Entry 6DSL (solution NMR); this record covers chains A and B.

# Chain A
Molecule: Consensus engineered intein CatN
From: Enterobacteria phage T7
Amino-acid sequence (33 residues; numbered -2 to 30; the number before each row is that of its first residue; numbers below 1 keep their minus sign (Glu-2 is residue -2)):
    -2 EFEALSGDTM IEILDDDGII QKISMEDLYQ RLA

# Chain B
Molecule: Consensus engineered intein CatC
From: Enterobacteria phage T7
Amino-acid sequence (118 residues; row label = number of the first residue in the row):
    23 DYKDDDDKMF KLNTKNIKVL TPSGFKSFSG IQKVYKPFYH HIIFDDGSEI KCSDNHSFGK
    83 DKIKASTIKV GDYLQGKKVL YNEIVEEGIY LYDLLNVGED NLYYTNGIVS HACESRGK
Reported in the primary citation:
  - catalytic residues: Ser75
  - catalytic residues: His78, His133 (proposed by the authors, not directly observed)
  - catalytic residues: Asp115 (citing earlier work)

# Interface between chain A and chain B
Residue-residue contacts (69; chain A residue first):
  Phe-1(A) with Asp26(B); Val56(B)
  Glu0(A) with Lys58(B); Ser75(B); Asp76(B); Asn77(B); His78(B)
  Ala1(A) with Cys74(B); Ser75(B); Leu113(B); Tyr114(B); Asp115(B)
  Leu2(A) with Ile72(B); Lys73(B); Cys74(B); His78(B); Leu113(B); Tyr114(B); Asp115(B); Tyr125(B); Ser132(B)
  Ser3(A) with Lys73(B); Ile111(B); Leu113(B)
  Gly4(A) with Tyr114(B)
  Asp5(A) with Glu71(B); Lys73(B)
  Thr6(A) with Ile72(B); Thr127(B); Asn128(B)
  Met7(A) with Thr127(B); Asn128(B)
  Ile8(A) with Tyr126(B); Thr127(B)
  Glu9(A) with Val41(B); Leu42(B); Phe47(B)
  Ile10(A) with Ile39(B); Lys40(B); Phe47(B)
  Leu11(A) with Ile39(B); Lys40(B); Phe47(B)
  Asp12(A) with Lys37(B); Asn38(B)
  Asp13(A) with Lys37(B); Asn38(B)
  Ile17(A) with Phe47(B)
  Met22(A) with Ile53(B); Tyr114(B); Asp115(B)
  Glu23(A) with Tyr114(B)
  Leu25(A) with Phe50(B); Ile53(B)
  Tyr26(A) with Met31(B); Phe32(B); Lys33(B); Ile53(B); Lys55(B); Tyr114(B)
  Arg28(A) with Lys37(B); Ile39(B)
  Leu29(A) with Lys33(B); Asn35(B); Lys37(B); Ile39(B); Phe50(B); Ile53(B)
  Ala30(A) with Lys33(B)
Also at the interface, not in a pair above, chain B (39 interface residues in all): Leu34, Gln54, Tyr112, Leu116, Cys135
Interface features reported in the paper:
  - residue pairs: Ser75(B)-Ala1(A) (backbone contact)

# Summary
23 residues of chain A and 39 residues of chain B are in contact. The paper describes a backbone contact
between Ser75(B) and Ala1(A). From the paper: catalytic residues Ser75(B), His78(B) and His133(B) among
others.
Chain A is Consensus engineered intein CatN and chain B is Consensus engineered intein CatC, both from
Enterobacteria phage T7; the structure, Consensus engineered intein (Cat) with atypical split site, was
determined by solution NMR.
